7TWK - chains A and B; structure by X-ray diffraction, 1.79 A resolution.

== Chain A ==
Molecule: MroMA1
Organism: Mycena rosella
Chain sequence (400 residues; row label = number of the first residue in the row):
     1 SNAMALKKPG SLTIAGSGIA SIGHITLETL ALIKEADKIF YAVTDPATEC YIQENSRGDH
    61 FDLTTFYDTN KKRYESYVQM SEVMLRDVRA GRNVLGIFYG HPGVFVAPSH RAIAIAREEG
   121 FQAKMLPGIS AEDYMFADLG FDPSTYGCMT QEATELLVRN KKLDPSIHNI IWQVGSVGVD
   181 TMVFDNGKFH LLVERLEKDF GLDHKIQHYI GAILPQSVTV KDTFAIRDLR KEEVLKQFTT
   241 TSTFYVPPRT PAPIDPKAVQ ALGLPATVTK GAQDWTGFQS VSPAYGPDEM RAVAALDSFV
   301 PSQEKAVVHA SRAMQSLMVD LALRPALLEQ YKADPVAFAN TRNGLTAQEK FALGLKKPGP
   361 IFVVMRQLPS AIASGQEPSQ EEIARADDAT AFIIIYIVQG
Not modelled in the structure: 1-8, 267-281, 398-400
Residues lining bound ligands: S-adenosylhomocysteine (SAH): Ile19, Tyr99, Gly100, His101, Val104, Phe105, Val106, Ile129, Ser130, Ala131, Trp172, Gln173, Tyr209, Ile210, Gly211, Ile213, Thr240, Thr241, Ser242, Thr243

== Chain B ==
Molecule: MroMA1
Organism: Mycena rosella
Chain sequence (400 residues; row label = number of the first residue in the row):
     1 SNAMALKKPG SLTIAGSGIA SIGHITLETL ALIKEADKIF YAVTDPATEC YIQENSRGDH
    61 FDLTTFYDTN KKRYESYVQM SEVMLRDVRA GRNVLGIFYG HPGVFVAPSH RAIAIAREEG
   121 FQAKMLPGIS AEDYMFADLG FDPSTYGCMT QEATELLVRN KKLDPSIHNI IWQVGSVGVD
   181 TMVFDNGKFH LLVERLEKDF GLDHKIQHYI GAILPQSVTV KDTFAIRDLR KEEVLKQFTT
   241 TSTFYVPPRT PAPIDPKAVQ ALGLPATVTK GAQDWTGFQS VSPAYGPDEM RAVAALDSFV
   301 PSQEKAVVHA SRAMQSLMVD LALRPALLEQ YKADPVAFAN TRNGLTAQEK FALGLKKPGP
   361 IFVVMRQLPS AIASGQEPSQ EEIARADDAT AFIXXXIVQG
Not modelled in the structure: 1-7, 400
Modified positions: IML (N-methyl-isoleucine) at position 394; IML (N-methyl-isoleucine) at position 395; YNM (N-methyl-L-tyrosine) at position 396
Residues lining bound ligands: S-adenosylhomocysteine (SAH): Ile19, Tyr99, Gly100, His101, Val104, Phe105, Val106, Ile129, Ser130, Ala131, Trp172, Gln173, Tyr209, Ile210, Gly211, Ile213, Thr240, Thr241, Ser242, Thr243

== How chain A and chain B interact ==
Pairs across the interface (325; chain A residue first):
  Ser21(A) - Ala322(B)
  Ile22(A) - Leu27(B)
  Ile22(A) - Val319(B)  hydrophobic
  Gly23(A) - Thr26(B)
  Gly23(A) - Leu27(B)  hydrogen bond (backbone-backbone)
  Gly23(A) - Glu28(B)  hydrogen bond (backbone-backbone)
  His24(A) - Thr26(B)
  His24(A) - Glu28(B)  salt bridge
  His24(A) - Pro127(B)
  Ile25(A) - Thr26(B)
  Ile25(A) - Leu27(B)  hydrogen bond (backbone-backbone)
  Thr26(A) - Gly23(B)
  Thr26(A) - His24(B)
  Thr26(A) - Ile25(B)
  Thr26(A) - Ile129(B)
  Leu27(A) - Ile22(B)
  Leu27(A) - Gly23(B)  hydrogen bond (backbone-backbone)
  Leu27(A) - Ile25(B)  hydrogen bond (backbone-backbone)
  Leu27(A) - Leu27(B)  hydrophobic
  Leu27(A) - Leu30(B)  hydrophobic
  Leu27(A) - Tyr51(B)
  Glu28(A) - Gly23(B)  hydrogen bond (backbone-backbone)
  Glu28(A) - His24(B)  salt bridge
  Leu30(A) - Leu27(B)  hydrophobic
  Ala42(A) - YNM_396(B)
  Thr44(A) - Phe362(B)
  Thr44(A) - Phe392(B)
  Thr44(A) - Ile393(B)
  Thr44(A) - IML_394(B)
  Thr44(A) - YNM_396(B)
  Asp45(A) - Phe362(B)
  Pro46(A) - Val308(B)
  Pro46(A) - Phe362(B)
  Pro46(A) - Met365(B)  hydrophobic
  Pro46(A) - Arg366(B)
  Ala47(A) - Gln315(B)
  Ala47(A) - Met318(B)  hydrophobic
  Cys50(A) - Val308(B)  hydrophobic
  Cys50(A) - Gln315(B)
  Tyr51(A) - Leu27(B)
  Tyr51(A) - Gln315(B)  hydrogen bond (backbone-side chain)
  Tyr51(A) - Val319(B)  hydrophobic
  Gln53(A) - Val308(B)
  Glu54(A) - Arg312(B)  salt bridge
  Glu54(A) - Gln315(B)
  Thr65(A) - Phe299(B)
  Thr65(A) - Lys305(B)
  Phe66(A) - Leu296(B)  hydrophobic
  Phe66(A) - Phe299(B)
  Tyr67(A) - Phe299(B)
  Tyr67(A) - Lys305(B)  hydrogen bond (backbone-side chain)
  Tyr67(A) - IML_395(B)  hydrogen bond (side chain-backbone)
  Tyr67(A) - YNM_396(B)
  Asp68(A) - Phe299(B)
  Asp68(A) - Pro301(B)
  Asp68(A) - Ser302(B)  hydrogen bond (side chain-backbone)
  Lys71(A) - Phe299(B)
  Arg73(A) - IML_395(B)
  Arg73(A) - Ile397(B)  hydrogen bond (side chain-backbone)
  Arg73(A) - Val398(B)
  Tyr74(A) - Glu289(B)  hydrogen bond
  Tyr74(A) - Val398(B)
  Glu75(A) - Ala292(B)
  Glu75(A) - Ala295(B)
  Tyr77(A) - IML_395(B)  hydrogen bond (side chain-backbone)
  Tyr77(A) - YNM_396(B)
  Tyr77(A) - Ile397(B)  hydrogen bond (side chain-backbone)
  Tyr77(A) - Val398(B)  hydrophobic
  Val78(A) - Glu289(B)
  Val78(A) - Ala292(B)  hydrophobic
  Val78(A) - Val293(B)  hydrophobic
  Gln79(A) - Ala292(B)  hydrogen bond (side chain-backbone)
  Gln79(A) - Ala295(B)
  Gln79(A) - Leu296(B)
  Glu82(A) - Tyr285(B)  hydrogen bond
  Glu82(A) - Val293(B)
  Glu82(A) - Leu296(B)
  Val83(A) - Leu296(B)  hydrophobic
  Leu85(A) - Tyr285(B)
  Arg86(A) - Val293(B)
  Arg86(A) - Leu296(B)
  Arg86(A) - Asp297(B)  salt bridge
  Arg89(A) - Tyr285(B)  hydrogen bond
  Tyr99(A) - IML_394(B)
  Tyr99(A) - YNM_396(B)
  His101(A) - Asp133(B)  hydrogen bond (side chain-backbone)
  His101(A) - Phe136(B)
  Gly103(A) - Phe141(B)
  Gly103(A) - Asp142(B)
  Val104(A) - Phe136(B)  hydrophobic
  Val104(A) - Asp142(B)
  Phe105(A) - Asp142(B)  hydrogen bond (backbone-side chain)
  Phe105(A) - Ser144(B)
  Phe105(A) - YNM_396(B)
  Phe105(A) - Ile397(B)
  Val106(A) - Asp142(B)  hydrogen bond (backbone-side chain)
  Val106(A) - YNM_396(B)
  Val106(A) - Ile397(B)
  Ala107(A) - YNM_396(B)  hydrogen bond (backbone-backbone)
  Ala107(A) - Ile397(B)
  Pro108(A) - YNM_396(B)
  His110(A) - Phe136(B)
  His110(A) - Gly140(B)  hydrogen bond (side chain-backbone)
  His110(A) - Phe141(B)
  His110(A) - Asp142(B)
  His110(A) - Trp275(B)
  Arg111(A) - Trp275(B)
  Arg111(A) - Ala284(B)  hydrogen bond (side chain-backbone)
  Arg111(A) - Tyr285(B)
  Arg111(A) - Glu289(B)
  Ala114(A) - Trp275(B)  hydrophobic
  Ile115(A) - Ala284(B)  hydrophobic
  Ile115(A) - Tyr285(B)
  Met125(A) - Ala137(B)
  Leu126(A) - Ala137(B)
  Pro127(A) - His24(B)
  Pro127(A) - Ile129(B)  hydrophobic
  Pro127(A) - Asp133(B)
  Pro127(A) - Ala137(B)
  Gly128(A) - Ile129(B)
  Gly128(A) - Asp133(B)
  Ile129(A) - Thr26(B)
  Ile129(A) - Pro127(B)  hydrophobic
  Ile129(A) - Gly128(B)
  Ile129(A) - Ile129(B)
  Asp133(A) - His101(B)  hydrogen bond (backbone-side chain)
  Asp133(A) - Pro127(B)
  Asp133(A) - Gly128(B)
  Asp133(A) - Asp133(B)
  Phe136(A) - His101(B)
  Phe136(A) - Val104(B)  hydrophobic
  Ala137(A) - His101(B)
  Ala137(A) - Met125(B)
  Ala137(A) - Pro127(B)
  Gly140(A) - His110(B)
  Phe141(A) - Gly103(B)
  Phe141(A) - His110(B)
  Asp142(A) - Gly103(B)
  Asp142(A) - Val104(B)
  Asp142(A) - Phe105(B)  hydrogen bond (side chain-backbone)
  Asp142(A) - Val106(B)
  Asp142(A) - His110(B)
  Ser144(A) - Phe105(B)
  Ser144(A) - Glu155(B)
  Ser144(A) - Trp172(B)
  Thr145(A) - Glu155(B)
  Tyr146(A) - Glu155(B)  hydrogen bond (backbone-side chain)
  Gly147(A) - Met149(B)
  Gly147(A) - Thr150(B)
  Gly147(A) - Gln151(B)
  Gly147(A) - Glu155(B)
  Cys148(A) - Cys148(B)
  Cys148(A) - Met149(B)
  Cys148(A) - Thr150(B)  hydrogen bond (backbone-backbone)
  Met149(A) - Gly147(B)
  Met149(A) - Cys148(B)
  Met149(A) - Met149(B)
  Met149(A) - Ile167(B)  hydrophobic
  Thr150(A) - Pro143(B)
  Thr150(A) - Gly147(B)
  Thr150(A) - Cys148(B)  hydrogen bond (backbone-backbone)
  Glu152(A) - Ile397(B)
  Glu152(A) - Gln399(B)  hydrogen bond
  Thr154(A) - Gln399(B)
  Glu155(A) - Ser144(B)
  Glu155(A) - Thr145(B)
  Glu155(A) - Tyr146(B)
  Glu155(A) - Gln399(B)
  Leu157(A) - Ala258(B)
  Val158(A) - Ile254(B)
  Val158(A) - Asp255(B)  hydrogen bond (backbone-backbone)
  Val158(A) - Ala258(B)  hydrophobic
  Val158(A) - Leu262(B)  hydrophobic
  Arg159(A) - Thr145(B)  hydrogen bond (side chain-backbone)
  Arg159(A) - Tyr146(B)
  Arg159(A) - Ala252(B)  hydrogen bond (side chain-backbone)
  Arg159(A) - Pro253(B)
  Arg159(A) - Ile254(B)
  Arg159(A) - Gly271(B)
  Asn160(A) - Asp255(B)  hydrogen bond
  Asn160(A) - Ala258(B)
  Lys161(A) - Ser166(B)  hydrogen bond
  Lys161(A) - Ala252(B)
  Asp164(A) - Lys161(B)  salt bridge
  Ser166(A) - Lys161(B)  hydrogen bond
  Ile167(A) - Met149(B)  hydrophobic
  Ile167(A) - Lys161(B)
  Gln173(A) - IML_395(B)
  Gln173(A) - YNM_396(B)
  Gln173(A) - Ile397(B)
  Ser176(A) - IML_395(B)
  Val177(A) - Leu262(B)  hydrophobic
  Gly178(A) - Leu262(B)
  Gly178(A) - Leu264(B)
  Asp180(A) - Leu264(B)
  Asp180(A) - Pro265(B)
  Asp180(A) - Val398(B)
  Met182(A) - Ile393(B)  hydrophobic
  Met182(A) - IML_395(B)
  Phe184(A) - IML_395(B)
  Lys188(A) - Ala261(B)  hydrogen bond (side chain-backbone)
  Lys188(A) - Leu262(B)
  Leu191(A) - Ala261(B)
  Leu191(A) - Leu262(B)  hydrophobic
  Ile213(A) - Phe392(B)  hydrophobic
  Ile213(A) - IML_394(B)
  Leu214(A) - Met318(B)  hydrophobic
  Leu214(A) - Pro358(B)  hydrophobic
  Leu214(A) - Phe362(B)  hydrophobic
  Leu214(A) - Phe392(B)  hydrophobic
  Pro215(A) - Met318(B)
  Pro215(A) - Leu321(B)  hydrophobic
  Pro215(A) - Leu328(B)  hydrophobic
  Pro215(A) - Lys332(B)
  Gln216(A) - Met318(B)
  Gln216(A) - Tyr331(B)  hydrogen bond
  Gln216(A) - Leu353(B)
  Gln216(A) - Lys356(B)
  Gln216(A) - Lys357(B)
  Gln216(A) - Pro358(B)
  Gln216(A) - Ile361(B)
  Thr239(A) - Ala389(B)
  Thr240(A) - Phe392(B)
  Thr240(A) - IML_394(B)
  Thr241(A) - IML_394(B)
  Ala252(A) - Arg159(B)  hydrogen bond (backbone-side chain)
  Ala252(A) - Lys161(B)
  Pro253(A) - Arg159(B)
  Ile254(A) - Val158(B)  hydrophobic
  Ile254(A) - Arg159(B)
  Asp255(A) - Val158(B)  hydrogen bond (backbone-backbone)
  Ala258(A) - Leu157(B)
  Ala261(A) - Lys188(B)
  Ala261(A) - Leu191(B)
  Leu262(A) - Leu157(B)  hydrophobic
  Leu262(A) - Val158(B)  hydrophobic
  Leu262(A) - Val177(B)  hydrophobic
  Leu262(A) - Gly178(B)
  Leu262(A) - Lys188(B)
  Leu262(A) - Leu191(B)  hydrophobic
  Leu264(A) - Thr154(B)
  Leu264(A) - Val158(B)  hydrophobic
  Leu264(A) - Gly178(B)
  Ala284(A) - Arg111(B)  hydrogen bond (backbone-side chain)
  Tyr285(A) - Glu82(B)  hydrogen bond
  Tyr285(A) - Leu85(B)
  Tyr285(A) - Arg89(B)  hydrogen bond
  Tyr285(A) - Arg111(B)
  Tyr285(A) - Ile115(B)
  Glu289(A) - Tyr74(B)  hydrogen bond
  Glu289(A) - Val78(B)
  Glu289(A) - Arg111(B)
  Ala292(A) - Glu75(B)
  Ala292(A) - Val78(B)  hydrophobic
  Ala292(A) - Gln79(B)  hydrogen bond (backbone-side chain)
  Val293(A) - Glu82(B)
  Val293(A) - Arg86(B)
  Ala295(A) - Gln79(B)
  Leu296(A) - Phe66(B)  hydrophobic
  Leu296(A) - Gln79(B)
  Leu296(A) - Glu82(B)
  Leu296(A) - Val83(B)  hydrophobic
  Leu296(A) - Arg86(B)
  Asp297(A) - Arg86(B)  salt bridge
  Phe299(A) - Thr65(B)
  Phe299(A) - Phe66(B)  hydrophobic
  Phe299(A) - Asp68(B)
  Phe299(A) - Lys71(B)
  Pro301(A) - Asp68(B)
  Ser302(A) - Asp68(B)  hydrogen bond
  Ser302(A) - Thr69(B)  hydrogen bond
  Lys305(A) - Thr65(B)
  Lys305(A) - Tyr67(B)  hydrogen bond (side chain-backbone)
  Val308(A) - Glu49(B)
  Val308(A) - Cys50(B)  hydrophobic
  Val308(A) - Gln53(B)
  Arg312(A) - Glu54(B)  salt bridge
  Gln315(A) - Cys50(B)
  Gln315(A) - Glu54(B)
  Met318(A) - Ala47(B)  hydrophobic
  Met318(A) - Leu214(B)  hydrophobic
  Met318(A) - Pro215(B)
  Met318(A) - Gln216(B)
  Val319(A) - Ile22(B)  hydrophobic
  Val319(A) - Tyr51(B)  hydrophobic
  Val319(A) - Glu54(B)
  Leu321(A) - Pro215(B)  hydrophobic
  Ala322(A) - Ser21(B)
  Ala322(A) - Ile22(B)  hydrophobic
  Leu328(A) - Pro215(B)  hydrophobic
  Tyr331(A) - Gln216(B)  hydrogen bond
  Lys332(A) - Pro215(B)  hydrogen bond (side chain-backbone)
  Leu353(A) - Gln216(B)
  Lys356(A) - Gln216(B)
  Lys357(A) - Gln216(B)
  Pro358(A) - Leu214(B)
  Pro358(A) - Gln216(B)
  Pro358(A) - Ser217(B)
  Ile361(A) - Gln216(B)
  Phe362(A) - Thr44(B)
  Phe362(A) - Asp45(B)
  Phe362(A) - Pro46(B)
  Phe362(A) - Leu214(B)  hydrophobic
  Met365(A) - Pro46(B)  hydrophobic
  Arg366(A) - Thr44(B)
  Arg366(A) - Asp45(B)  hydrogen bond (side chain-backbone)
  Arg366(A) - Pro46(B)
  Arg366(A) - Glu49(B)  salt bridge
  Ala389(A) - Thr239(B)
  Phe392(A) - Ile213(B)  hydrophobic
  Phe392(A) - Thr240(B)
  Ile394(A) - Thr44(B)
  Ile394(A) - Phe184(B)
  Ile394(A) - Thr241(B)
  Ile395(A) - Tyr67(B)  hydrogen bond (backbone-side chain)
  Ile395(A) - Arg73(B)
  Ile395(A) - Tyr77(B)  hydrogen bond (backbone-side chain)
  Tyr396(A) - Tyr77(B)  hydrogen bond (backbone-side chain)
  Tyr396(A) - Phe105(B)
  Ile397(A) - Tyr67(B)
  Ile397(A) - Tyr77(B)
  Ile397(A) - Phe105(B)  hydrogen bond (backbone-backbone)
  Ile397(A) - Val106(B)
  Ile397(A) - Ala107(B)  hydrogen bond (backbone-backbone)
  Ile397(A) - Pro108(B)
Also at the interface, not in a pair above, chain A (157 interface residues in all): Glu49, Thr64, Thr69, Lys72, Phe98, Glu118, Glu119, Ser130, Tyr134, Pro143, Gln151, Val179, Ser217, Lys221, Pro251, Val259, Gly263, Arg291, Val300, Ala310, Leu323, Ile393
Also at the interface, not in a pair above, chain B (152 interface residues in all): Val43, Thr64, Tyr99, Arg117, Glu118, Glu119, Leu126, Ser130, Tyr134, Asn160, Gln173, Val259, Gly263, Val300, Ala310, Leu323

== Summary ==
Chain A and chain B form an interface of 157 and 152 residues respectively, with 55 hydrogen bonds and 8 salt
bridges. Polar contacts include His24(A)-Glu28(B), Glu28(A)-His24(B) and Glu54(A)-Arg312(B). Bound to chain A:
S-adenosylhomocysteine. Chain B binds S-adenosylhomocysteine.
Chain A is MroMA1 and chain B is MroMA1, both from Mycena rosella; the structure, Structure of a borosin
methyltransferase from Mycena rosella with native peptide (MroMA1) in complex with SAH, was determined by
X-ray diffraction (same publication as 7TWL and 7TWM).
